3ZC0 - chains E and F of the 5 polymer chains in the assembly; structure by X-ray diffraction, 2.98 A resolution.

# Chain E (and F)
Molecule: Aftrax
Source organism: Archaeoglobus fulgidus
Notes: chain F of this document is another copy of the same molecule, construct and numbering; everything in this record applies to it too
UniProtKB: O28024 (O28024_ARCFU); residues 1-196 here = UniProt positions 1-196
Sequence (199 residues; each row starts with the number of its first residue; numbers below 1 keep their minus sign (Gly-2 is residue -2)):
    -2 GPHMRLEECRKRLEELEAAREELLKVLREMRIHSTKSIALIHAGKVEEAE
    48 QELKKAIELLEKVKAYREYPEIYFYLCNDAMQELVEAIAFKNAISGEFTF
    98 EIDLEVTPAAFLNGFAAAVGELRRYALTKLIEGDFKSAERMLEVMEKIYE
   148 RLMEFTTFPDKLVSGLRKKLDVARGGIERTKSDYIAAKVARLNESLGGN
Unresolved in the structure: -2 to 0, 191-196
Construct notes: expression tag (-2 to 0); engineered mutation Ala114 (Asp in O28024)
Bound ions: Mg2+: Glu83, Glu118 (shared with 2 residues of chain N)
From the paper describing this entry:
  - catalytic residues: Glu83, Glu118
  - catalytic residues: Glu80 (by similarity / conservation)
  - binding site for the 16-nt RNA strand: Arg17, Arg25, Tyr72, Lys158, Arg164, Arg176
  - binding site for the 16-nt RNA strand: Lys158, Arg164

# Chain E / chain F interface
Contacting residue pairs (28):
  Thr32(E) - Arg164(F)
  Lys33(E) - Thr154(F)  hydrogen bond (side chain-backbone)
  Ala36(E) - Thr153(F)
  Ala36(E) - Thr154(F)
  Leu37(E) - Thr154(F)
  His39(E) - Met150(F)
  Ala40(E) - Met150(F)
  Lys42(E) - Glu151(F)  salt bridge
  Arg121(E) - Asp168(F)  salt bridge
  Arg121(E) - Arg171(F)
  Leu124(E) - Arg171(F)
  Leu124(E) - Gly172(F)
  Thr125(E) - Arg171(F)
  Leu127(E) - Glu175(F)
  Ile128(E) - Glu143(F)
  Ile128(E) - Arg171(F)
  Ile128(E) - Ile174(F)  hydrophobic
  Ile128(E) - Glu175(F)
  Ile128(E) - Lys178(F)  hydrogen bond (backbone-side chain)
  Ser179(E) - Arg176(F)  hydrogen bond
  Asp180(E) - Glu175(F)
  Asp180(E) - Arg176(F)  salt bridge
  Ala183(E) - Arg176(F)
  Ala183(E) - Ser179(F)  hydrogen bond (backbone-side chain)
  Ala184(E) - Glu175(F)
  Ala184(E) - Ser179(F)
  Val186(E) - Ile182(F)
  Val186(E) - Ala183(F)  hydrophobic
Also at the interface, not in a pair above, chain E (19 interface residues in all): Ala187, Leu189
Also at the interface, not in a pair above, chain F (18 interface residues in all): Tyr146, Val186

# Overview
The interface between chain E and chain F involves 19 residues on one side and 18 on the other; the contacts
include 4 hydrogen bonds and 3 salt bridges. Among the polar pairs are Lys42(E)-Glu151(F), Arg121(E)-Asp168(F)
and Asp180(E)-Arg176(F). From the paper: catalytic residues Glu83(E), Glu118(E) and Glu80(E); a binding site
for the 16-nt RNA strand at Arg17(E), Arg25(E) and Tyr72(E) among others.
Both chains are Aftrax (Archaeoglobus fulgidus). Entry 3ZC0 (Structure of AfC3PO - duplex RNA complex) was
determined by X-ray diffraction, deposited together with 3ZC1.
